Entry 4WHY (X-ray diffraction, 2.62 A resolution); this record covers chains A and I of the 3 polymer chains in the assembly.

Chain A:
Molecule: epitope peptide
UniProt: Q9WJJ4 (Q9WJJ4_9HEPC); residues 412-423 here correspond to UniProt positions 51-62 (UniProt number = residue number - 361)
Chain sequence (12 residues; numbered 412 to 423; the number before each row is that of its first residue):
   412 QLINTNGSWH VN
Not modelled in the structure: 423
From the paper describing this entry:
  - post-translational modification sites: Asn417, Asn423 (citing earlier work)
  - mutagenesis - V422I: unchanged binding to Fab

Chain I:
Molecule: Heavy chain of Fab fragment derived from neutralizing antibody 3/11
From: Rattus norvegicus
Notes: antibody fragment or engineered binder
Chain sequence (252 residues; each row starts with the number of its first residue):
     1 EVKLQESGGG LVQPGRSLKL SCAASGFTFS DSYLAWVRQA PTKGLEWVAS ITNSGGRFYY
    61 RDSVKGRFTI SRDNAKSTLY LQMDSLRSED TATYYCTRMD YWGQGTTVTV SSAETTAPSV
   121 YPLAPGTALK SNSMVTLGCL VKGYFPEPVT VTWNSGALSS GVHTFPAVLQ SGLYTLTSSV
   181 TVPSSTWPSQ TVTCNVAHPA SSTKVDKKIV PRNCGLEDDD DKAGWSHPQF EKGGGSGGGS
   241 GGGSWSHPQF EK
Not modelled in the structure: 1, 126-132, 156, 213-252
Disulfide bonds: Cys22-Cys96, Cys139-Cys194

Chain A / chain I interface:
Residue-residue contacts - 14 pairs, chain A then chain I:
  Leu413(A) with Asp100(I)
  Ile414(A) with Tyr33(I), hydrophobic; Met99(I), hydrophobic
  Thr416(A) with Tyr33(I); Arg57(I)
  Asn417(A) with Arg57(I)
  Gly418(A) with Arg57(I), hydrogen bond (backbone-side chain)
  Trp420(A) with Tyr33(I); Tyr59(I), hydrophobic
  His421(A) with Tyr33(I), hydrogen bond; Arg57(I); Phe58(I)
  Val422(A) with Arg57(I); Phe58(I), hydrogen bond (backbone-backbone)
Also at the interface, not in a pair above, chain A (9 interface residues in all): Ser419
Also at the interface, not in a pair above, chain I (11 interface residues in all): Trp47, Ser50, Thr52, Gly56, Arg98

Overview:
The interface between chain A and chain I involves 9 residues on one side and 11 on the other; the contacts
include 3 hydrogen bonds. Polar pairs include Gly418(A)-Arg57(I), His421(A)-Tyr33(I) and Val422(A)-Phe58(I).
From the paper: V422I of chain A leaves binding to Fab unchanged; modification sites Asn417(A) and Asn423(A).
Here chain A is epitope peptide and chain I is Heavy chain of Fab fragment derived from neutralizing antibody
3/11 (Rattus norvegicus). Entry 4WHY (Structure of the Hepatitis C virus envelope glycoprotein E2 antigenic
region 412-423 bound to the broadly ...) was determined by X-ray diffraction, deposited together with 4WHT.
